PDB entry 1AQU | X-ray diffraction, 1.60 A resolution | chains A and B

== Chain A (and B) ==
Molecule: Estrogen sulfotransferase
Source organism: Mus musculus
Notes: EC 2.8.2.4; chain B of this document is another copy of the same molecule, construct and numbering; everything in this record applies to it too
UniProtKB: P49891 (ST1E1_MOUSE); residue numbers follow UniProt; this construct covers 1-295
Chain sequence (297 residues; row label = number of the first residue in the row; numbers below 1 keep their minus sign (Gly-1 is residue -1)):
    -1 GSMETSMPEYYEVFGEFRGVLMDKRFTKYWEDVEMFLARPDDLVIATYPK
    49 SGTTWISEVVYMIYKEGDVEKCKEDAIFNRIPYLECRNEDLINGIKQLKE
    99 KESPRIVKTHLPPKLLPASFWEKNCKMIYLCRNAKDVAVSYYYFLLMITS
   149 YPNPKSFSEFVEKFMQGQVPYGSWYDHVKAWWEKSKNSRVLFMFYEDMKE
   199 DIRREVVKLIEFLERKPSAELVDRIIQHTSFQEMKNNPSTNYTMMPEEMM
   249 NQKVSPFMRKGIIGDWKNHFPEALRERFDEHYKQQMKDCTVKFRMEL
Unresolved in the structure: -1 to 6, 66-72, 295 (chain B: -1 to 6, 65-71, 294-295)
Curated features (UniProtKB/Swiss-Prot):
  - active site: His108 (Proton acceptor)
  - binding site (3'-phosphoadenylyl sulfate): Lys48 to Trp53, Arg130, Ser138, Tyr193, Thr227 to Met232, Arg257 to Gly259
  - binding site (substrate): Lys106 to His108
  - modified residue: Ser156 (Phosphoserine)
Small-molecule neighbours:
  - adenosine-3'-5'-diphosphate (A3P): Lys48, Ser49, Gly50, Thr51, Thr52, Trp53, Arg130, Ser138, Tyr193, Lys197, Thr227, Ser228, Phe229, Met232, Phe255, Met256, Arg257, Lys258, Gly259
  - estradiol (EST): Asp21, Arg23, Phe24, Tyr81, Cys84, Asn86, Ile90, Lys106, His108, Phe142, Ile146, Ser148, Tyr149, Tyr240, Met247, Met248

== Chain A / chain B interface ==
Pairs across the interface (26):
  Arg23(A) - Glu246(B)  salt bridge
  Asp73(A) - Asp88(B)
  Ala74(A) - Asp88(B)  hydrogen bond (backbone-side chain)
  Asn77(A) - Asp88(B)  hydrogen bond (side chain-backbone)
  Asn86(A) - Pro244(B)
  Asn86(A) - Glu246(B)
  Glu87(A) - Thr241(B)
  Glu87(A) - Met242(B)
  Asp88(A) - Asp73(B)
  Asp88(A) - Ala74(B)  hydrogen bond (side chain-backbone)
  Asp88(A) - Phe76(B)
  Asp88(A) - Asn77(B)
  Asp88(A) - Met242(B)  hydrogen bond (backbone-backbone)
  Leu89(A) - Ile90(B)  hydrophobic
  Leu89(A) - Met242(B)
  Leu89(A) - Pro244(B)  hydrophobic
  Leu89(A) - Met247(B)  hydrophobic
  Ile90(A) - Leu89(B)  hydrophobic
  Ser148(A) - Glu246(B)
  Met242(A) - Glu87(B)
  Met242(A) - Asp88(B)
  Pro244(A) - Asn86(B)
  Pro244(A) - Leu89(B)  hydrophobic
  Glu246(A) - Arg23(B)  salt bridge
  Glu246(A) - Ser148(B)
  Glu246(A) - Glu246(B)
Also at the interface, not in a pair above, chain A (18 interface residues in all): Phe76, Thr147, Thr241, Met243, Met247
Also at the interface, not in a pair above, chain B (19 interface residues in all): Glu72, Thr147, Met243

== Summary ==
Chain A and chain B form an interface of 18 and 19 residues respectively; the contacts include 4 hydrogen
bonds and 2 salt bridges. Polar pairs include Arg23(A)-Glu246(B), Ala74(A)-Asp88(B) and Asn77(A)-Asp88(B).
Chain A binds adenosine-3'-5'-diphosphate and estradiol.
Both chains are Estrogen sulfotransferase (Mus musculus). Entry 1AQU (Estrogen sulfotransferase with bound
inactive cofactor pap and 17-beta estradiol) was determined by X-ray diffraction (same publication as 1AQY).
